Entry 4ZUT (X-ray diffraction, 2.60 A resolution); this record covers chains A and C of the 3 polymer chains in the assembly.

# Chain A
Name: Classical MHC class I antigen
From: Equus caballus
UniProtKB: Q860N6 (Q860N6_HORSE); residues 1-274 here correspond to UniProt positions 22-295 (UniProt number = residue number + 21)
Amino-acid sequence (274 residues; each row starts with the number of its first residue):
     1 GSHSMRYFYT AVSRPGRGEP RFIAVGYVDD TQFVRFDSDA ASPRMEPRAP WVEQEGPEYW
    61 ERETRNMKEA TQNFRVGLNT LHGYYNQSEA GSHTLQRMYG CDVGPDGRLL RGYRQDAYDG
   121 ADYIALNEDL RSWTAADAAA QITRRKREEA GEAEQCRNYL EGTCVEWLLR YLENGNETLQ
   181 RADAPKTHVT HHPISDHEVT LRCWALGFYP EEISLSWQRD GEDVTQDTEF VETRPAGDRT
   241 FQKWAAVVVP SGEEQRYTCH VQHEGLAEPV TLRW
Cystine bridges: C101-C164, C203-C259

# Chain C
Name: Gly-ser-gln-lys-leu-thr-thr-gly-asn-cys-asn-trp
Amino-acid sequence (12 residues; numbered 1 to 12; the number before each row is that of its first residue):
     1 GSQKLTTGNC NW

# Chain A / chain C interface
Contacting residue pairs (42; chain A residue first):
  M5(A) - G1(C)
  Y7(A) - G1(C)  hydrogen bond (side chain-backbone)
  Y7(A) - S2(C)  hydrogen bond (side chain-backbone)
  E63(A) - S2(C)  hydrogen bond
  R65(A) - K4(C)
  N66(A) - S2(C)  hydrogen bond
  N66(A) - Q3(C)
  N66(A) - K4(C)
  N66(A) - L5(C)
  E69(A) - K4(C)  salt bridge
  E69(A) - L5(C)
  N73(A) - C10(C)  hydrogen bond (side chain-backbone)
  N73(A) - W12(C)  hydrogen bond
  F74(A) - W12(C)  hydrophobic
  G77(A) - W12(C)
  T80(A) - W12(C)
  Y84(A) - W12(C)  hydrogen bond (side chain-backbone)
  L95(A) - W12(C)  hydrophobic
  R97(A) - W12(C)
  Y99(A) - S2(C)
  Y99(A) - Q3(C)  hydrogen bond (side chain-backbone)
  R114(A) - Q3(C)
  R114(A) - N9(C)  hydrogen bond (side chain-backbone)
  D116(A) - W12(C)
  T143(A) - W12(C)  hydrogen bond (side chain-backbone)
  K146(A) - W12(C)  hydrogen bond (side chain-backbone)
  R147(A) - N11(C)  hydrogen bond (side chain-backbone)
  R147(A) - W12(C)
  A150(A) - G8(C)
  A150(A) - N11(C)
  E152(A) - G8(C)
  E152(A) - N9(C)
  E152(A) - C10(C)
  E152(A) - N11(C)  hydrogen bond (side chain-backbone)
  Q155(A) - T6(C)  hydrogen bond
  Q155(A) - G8(C)
  C156(A) - Q3(C)
  Y159(A) - G1(C)  hydrogen bond (side chain-backbone)
  Y159(A) - S2(C)
  Y159(A) - Q3(C)
  W167(A) - G1(C)
  Y171(A) - G1(C)  hydrogen bond (side chain-backbone)
Also at the interface, not in a pair above, chain A (32 interface residues in all): Y9, Y59, M67, A70, L81, G151

# Overview
The interface between chain A and chain C involves 32 residues on one side and 11 on the other, with 16
hydrogen bonds and 1 salt bridge. Polar pairs include E69(A)-K4(C), Y7(A)-G1(C) and Y7(A)-S2(C).
Here chain A is Classical MHC class I antigen (Equus caballus) and chain C is
Gly-ser-gln-lys-leu-thr-thr-gly-asn-cys-asn-trp. Entry 4ZUT (Crystal structure of Equine MHC I(Eqca-N*00602)
in complexed with equine infectious anaemia virus (EIAV) derived peptide ...) was determined by X-ray
diffraction (same publication as 4ZUS, 4ZUU, 4ZUV and 4ZUW).
